Entry 4E0Z (X-ray diffraction, 2.42 A resolution); this record covers chains A and D of the 3 polymer chains in the assembly.

Chain A:
Name: Protelomerase
Organism: Agrobacterium tumefaciens
UniProtKB: Q7CWV1 (Q7CWV1_AGRT5); numbering as in UniProt (aligned over 103-421)
Sequence (462 residues; each row starts with the number of its first residue; numbers below 1 keep their minus sign (Met-19 is residue -19)):
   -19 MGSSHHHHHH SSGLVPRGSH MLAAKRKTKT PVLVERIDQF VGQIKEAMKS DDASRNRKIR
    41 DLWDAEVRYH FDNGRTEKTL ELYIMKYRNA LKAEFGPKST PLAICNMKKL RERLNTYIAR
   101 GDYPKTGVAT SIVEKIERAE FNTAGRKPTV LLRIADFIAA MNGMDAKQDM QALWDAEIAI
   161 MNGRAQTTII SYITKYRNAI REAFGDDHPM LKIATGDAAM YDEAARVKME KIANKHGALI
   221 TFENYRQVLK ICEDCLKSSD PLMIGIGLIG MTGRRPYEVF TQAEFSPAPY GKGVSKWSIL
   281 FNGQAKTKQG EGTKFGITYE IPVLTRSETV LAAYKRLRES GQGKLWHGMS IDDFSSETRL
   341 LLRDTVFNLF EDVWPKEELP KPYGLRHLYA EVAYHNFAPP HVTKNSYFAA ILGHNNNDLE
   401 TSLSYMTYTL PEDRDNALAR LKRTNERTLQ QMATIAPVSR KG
Disordered / not traced: -19 to 102, 422-442
Sequence notes: expression tag (-19 to 102, 422-442); engineered mutation Ala205 (Arg in Q7CWV1)
Modified residues: Tyr405 (o-phosphotyrosine; PTR)
Residues lining bound ligands: thymidine-5'-phosphate (TMP): Tyr201, Ala205, Lys208
What the authors report for this chain:
  - mutagenesis - R205A: abolished catalytic activity on producing hairpin products in vitro
  - mutagenesis - R205A: unchanged catalytic activity on cleaving DNA
  - catalytic residues: Lys286, Arg366, His394 (by similarity / conservation)
  - mutagenesis - Y201A: abolished catalytic activity on hairpin products
  - mutagenesis - Y201A: unchanged catalytic activity on DNA cutting

Chain D:
Molecule: 19-nt DNA strand
Sequence (19 nucleotides; numbered 14 to 32; the number before each row is that of its first residue):
    14 TCATGATATT GTTATTATG
Disordered / not traced: 14-16
Residues lining bound ligands: thymidine-5'-phosphate (TMP): DT17, DG18, DA19, DT20

How chain A and chain D interact:
Pairs across the interface (41; chain A residue first):
  Thr123(A) - DA30(D)  sugar contact
  Thr123(A) - DT31(D)  sugar contact
  Ala124(A) - DT29(D)  base contact
  Ala124(A) - DA30(D)  sugar contact
  Gly125(A) - DT28(D)  base contact
  Gly125(A) - DT29(D)  hydrogen bond to the base
  Arg126(A) - DA27(D)  hydrogen bond to the sugar
  Arg126(A) - DT28(D)  hydrogen bond to the base
  Arg126(A) - DT29(D)  sugar contact
  Lys127(A) - DT29(D)  hydrogen bond to the phosphate
  Lys127(A) - DA30(D)  salt bridge to the phosphate
  Ile170(A) - DT20(D)  base contact
  Thr174(A) - DT20(D)  hydrogen bond to the phosphate
  Thr174(A) - DA21(D)  phosphate contact
  Arg177(A) - DA19(D)  salt bridge to the phosphate
  Arg177(A) - DT20(D)  salt bridge to the phosphate
  Asn178(A) - DA21(D)  hydrogen bond to the phosphate
  Thr195(A) - DA19(D)  base contact
  Ala198(A) - DA19(D)  base contact
  Tyr201(A) - DA19(D)  stacking on the base
  Arg255(A) - DT23(D)  phosphate contact
  Pro256(A) - DT23(D)  phosphate contact
  Tyr257(A) - DT22(D)  phosphate contact
  Tyr257(A) - DT23(D)  hydrogen bond to the phosphate
  Ala285(A) - DT22(D)  phosphate contact
  Lys286(A) - DA21(D)  phosphate contact
  Lys286(A) - DT22(D)  hydrogen bond to the phosphate
  Lys288(A) - DT20(D)  hydrogen bond to the phosphate
  Lys288(A) - DA21(D)  salt bridge to the phosphate
  Ile331(A) - DT23(D)  phosphate contact
  Phe334(A) - DT23(D)  phosphate contact
  Ser335(A) - DT23(D)  base contact
  Arg339(A) - DT23(D)  salt bridge to the phosphate
  Leu340(A) - DT26(D)  base contact
  Arg343(A) - DT25(D)  salt bridge to the phosphate
  Arg343(A) - DT26(D)  base contact
  Lys361(A) - DG24(D)  phosphate contact
  Lys361(A) - DT25(D)  phosphate contact
  Pro362(A) - DG24(D)  phosphate contact
  Tyr363(A) - DT23(D)  sugar contact
  Tyr363(A) - DG24(D)  hydrogen bond to the phosphate
Other interface residues (no listed pair), chain A (30 interface residues in all): Asn122, Ser171, Gly196

Summary:
The interface between chain A and chain D involves 30 residues on one side and 13 on the other, with 10
hydrogen bonds, 6 salt bridges and 1 aromatic stacking contact. Polar pairs include Gly125(A)-DT29(D),
Arg126(A)-DT28(D) and Arg126(A)-DA27(D). From the paper: catalytic residues Lys286(A), Arg366(A) and
His394(A); R205A of chain A abolishes catalytic activity on producing hairpin products in vitro.
Here chain A is Protelomerase (Agrobacterium tumefaciens) and chain D is a 19-nt DNA strand. Entry 4E0Z
(Protelomerase tela R205A covalently complexed with substrate DNA) was determined by X-ray diffraction
together with 4DWP, 4E0G, 4E0J, 4E0P, 4E0Y and 4E10 from the same study.
